1A02 - chains N and F of the 5 polymer chains in the assembly; structure by X-ray diffraction, 2.70 A resolution.

# Chain N
Name: Nuclear factor of activated T cells
From: Homo sapiens
Reference sequence: Q13469 (NFAC2_HUMAN); numbering as in UniProt (aligned over 396-678)
Chain sequence (301 residues; each row starts with the number of its first residue):
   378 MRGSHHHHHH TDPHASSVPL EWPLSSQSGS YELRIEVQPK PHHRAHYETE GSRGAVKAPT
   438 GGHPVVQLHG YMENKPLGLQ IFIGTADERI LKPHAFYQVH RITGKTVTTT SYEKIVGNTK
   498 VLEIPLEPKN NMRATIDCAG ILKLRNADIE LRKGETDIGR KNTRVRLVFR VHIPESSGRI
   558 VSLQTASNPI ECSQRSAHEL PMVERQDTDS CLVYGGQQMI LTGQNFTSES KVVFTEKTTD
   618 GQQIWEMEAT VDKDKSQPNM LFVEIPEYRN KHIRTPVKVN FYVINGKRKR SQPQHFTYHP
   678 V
Not modelled in the structure: 378-398
Swiss-Prot annotation at these positions:
  - DNA-binding region: Arg421 to Gly428
  - motif: Lys664 to Lys666 (Nuclear localization signal)
From the paper describing this entry:
  - binding site for the 20-nt DNA strand: Arg421, Arg430, Arg537, Gln571, Arg665
  - binding site for the 20-nt DNA strand: Tyr424, Glu427, Arg572
  - specificity-determining residues: Tyr424, Arg572
  - contacts within the chain: Tyr424-Glu427 (backbone contact), Glu427-Arg430 (salt bridge)

# Chain F
Name: Ap-1 fragment fos
From: Homo sapiens
Notes: fragment: fos
Reference sequence: P01100 (FOS_HUMAN); numbering as in UniProt (aligned over 138-193)
Chain sequence (56 residues; numbered 138 to 193; the number before each row is that of its first residue):
   138 MKRRIRRERN KMAAAKSRNR RRELTDTLQA ETDQLEDEKS ALQTEIANLL KEKEKL
Not modelled in the structure: 138-139, 193
Differences from the reference sequence: engineered mutation Met138 (Glu in P01100), Ser154 (Cys in P01100)
Swiss-Prot annotation at these positions:
  - region: Lys139 to Arg159 (Basic motif), Leu165 to Leu193 (Leucine-zipper)
  - mutagenesis: Lys192 (K192R: No change in sumoylation)
From the paper describing this entry:
  - conformationally variable residues (helix shift): Glu160

# How chain N and chain F interact
Residue-residue contacts (9; chain N residue first):
  Leu401(N) - Gln180(F)
  Ser402(N) - Ser177(F)  hydrogen bond
  Ser402(N) - Thr181(F)
  Arg466(N) - Asp170(F)  salt bridge
  Ile467(N) - Glu173(F)
  Ile467(N) - Asp174(F)
  Ile467(N) - Ser177(F)
  Arg556(N) - Glu191(F)  salt bridge
  Thr616(N) - Gln171(F)  hydrogen bond (backbone-side chain)
Also at the interface, not in a pair above, chain N (10 interface residues in all): Lys469, Thr533, Asp534, Asp617
Also at the interface, not in a pair above, chain F (10 interface residues in all): Gln166, Ala167
Interface features reported in the paper:
  - pairs named by the authors: Arg556(N)-Glu191(F) (salt bridge)
  - interface residues, chain N: Arg466(N), Ile467(N)
  - interface residues, chain F: Thr164(F)

# Overview
Chain N and chain F each contribute 10 residues to their interface; the contacts include 2 hydrogen bonds and
2 salt bridges. Among the polar pairs are Arg466(N)-Asp170(F), Arg556(N)-Glu191(F) and Ser402(N)-Ser177(F).
The authors report a salt bridge between Arg556(N) and Glu191(F). The paper reports a binding site for the
20-nt DNA strand at Arg421(N), Arg430(N) and Arg537(N) among others; interface residues Arg466(N), Ile467(N)
and Thr164(F).
Here chain N is Nuclear factor of activated T cells and chain F is Ap-1 fragment fos, both from Homo sapiens.
Entry 1A02 (Structure of the DNA binding domains of nfat, fos and jun bound to DNA) was determined by X-ray
diffraction.
